Entry 8REE (electron microscopy, 3.80 A resolution); this record covers chains C and N of the 9 polymer chains in the assembly.

== Chain C ==
Name: DNA-directed RNA polymerase subunit beta
Organism: Escherichia coli K-12
UniProtKB: P0A8V2 (RPOB_ECOLI); residue numbers follow UniProt; this construct covers 1-1341
Chain sequence (1341 residues; row label = number of the first residue in the row):
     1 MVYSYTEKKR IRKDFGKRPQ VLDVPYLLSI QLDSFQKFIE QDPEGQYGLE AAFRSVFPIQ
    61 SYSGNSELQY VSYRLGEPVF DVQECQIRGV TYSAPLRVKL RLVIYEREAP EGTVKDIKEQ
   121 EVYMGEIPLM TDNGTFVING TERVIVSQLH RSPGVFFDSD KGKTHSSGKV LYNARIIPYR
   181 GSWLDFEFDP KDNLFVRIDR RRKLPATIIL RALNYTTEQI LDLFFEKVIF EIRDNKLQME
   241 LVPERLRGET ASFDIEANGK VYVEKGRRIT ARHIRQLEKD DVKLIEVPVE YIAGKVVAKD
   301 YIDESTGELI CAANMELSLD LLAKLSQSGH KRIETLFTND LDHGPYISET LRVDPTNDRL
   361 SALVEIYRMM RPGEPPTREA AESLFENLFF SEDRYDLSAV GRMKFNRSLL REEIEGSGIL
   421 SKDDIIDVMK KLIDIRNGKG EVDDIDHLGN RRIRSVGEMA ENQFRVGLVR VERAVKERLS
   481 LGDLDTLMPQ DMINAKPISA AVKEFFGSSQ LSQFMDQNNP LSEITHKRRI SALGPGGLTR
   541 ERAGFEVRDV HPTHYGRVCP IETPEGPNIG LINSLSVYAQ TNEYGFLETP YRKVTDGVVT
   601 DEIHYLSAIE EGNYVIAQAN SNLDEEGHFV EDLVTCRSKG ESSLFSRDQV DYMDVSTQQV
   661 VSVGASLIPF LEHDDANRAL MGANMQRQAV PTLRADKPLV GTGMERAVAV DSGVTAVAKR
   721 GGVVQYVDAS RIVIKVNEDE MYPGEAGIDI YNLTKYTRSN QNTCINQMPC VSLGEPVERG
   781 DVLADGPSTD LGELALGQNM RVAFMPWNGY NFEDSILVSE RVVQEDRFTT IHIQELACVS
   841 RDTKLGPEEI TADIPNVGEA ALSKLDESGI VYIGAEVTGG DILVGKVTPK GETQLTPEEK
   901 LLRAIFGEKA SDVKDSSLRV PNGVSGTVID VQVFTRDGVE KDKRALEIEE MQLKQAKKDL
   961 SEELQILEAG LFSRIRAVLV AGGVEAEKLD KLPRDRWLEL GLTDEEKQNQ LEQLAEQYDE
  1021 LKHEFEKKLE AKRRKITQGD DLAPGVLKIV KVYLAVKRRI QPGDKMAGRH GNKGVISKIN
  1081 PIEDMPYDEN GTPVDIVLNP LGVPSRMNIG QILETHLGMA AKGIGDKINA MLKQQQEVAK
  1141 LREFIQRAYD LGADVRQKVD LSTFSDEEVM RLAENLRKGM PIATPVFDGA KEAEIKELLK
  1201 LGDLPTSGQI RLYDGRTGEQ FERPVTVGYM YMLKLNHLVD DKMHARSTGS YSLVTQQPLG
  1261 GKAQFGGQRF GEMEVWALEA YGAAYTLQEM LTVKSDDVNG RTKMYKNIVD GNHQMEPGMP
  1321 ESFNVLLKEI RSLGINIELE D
Curated features (UniProtKB/Swiss-Prot):
  - modified residue (N6-acetyllysine): Lys1022, Lys1200
  - mutagenesis: Ile561 (I561S: Resistant to antibiotics salinamide A and B), Ile569 (I569S: Resistant to antibiotics salinamide A and B), Ala665 (A665E: Resistant to antibiotics salinamide A and B), Asp675 (D675A/G: Resistant to antibiotics salinamide A and B), Asn677 (N677H/K: Resistant to antibiotics salinamide A and B), Leu680 (L680M: Resistant to antibiotics salinamide A and B), Glu813 (E813K: Disrupts the enzyme's active center)

== Chain N ==
Molecule: 45-nt DNA strand
Organism: Klebsiella oxytoca
Sequence (45 nucleotides; numbered -29 to 25; 10 numbers in that range are skipped by the numbering (no residue carries them; nothing is unmodelled there); the number before each row is that of its first residue; numbers below 1 keep their minus sign (DG-29 is residue -29)):
   -29 GCTGGCACGA CTTTTGCACT CG
     3 ATCGAATGCT GTTGCACATT CAT

== Chain C / chain N interface ==
Residue-residue contacts (13):
  Gly181(C) - DA7(N)  hydrogen bond to the base
  Ser182(C) - DA7(N)  base contact
  Trp183(C) - DA7(N)  hydrogen bond to the base
  Trp183(C) - DA8(N)  base contact
  Asp199(C) - DA7(N)  base contact
  Arg200(C) - DA7(N)  sugar contact
  Arg200(C) - DA8(N)  salt bridge to the phosphate
  Gly536(C) - DA8(N)  base contact
  Leu538(C) - DA8(N)  base contact
  Glu541(C) - DT9(N)  base contact
  Arg542(C) - DA7(N)  salt bridge to the phosphate
  Arg542(C) - DA8(N)  sugar contact
  Arg542(C) - DT9(N)  sugar contact
Interface residues without a listed pair, chain C (12 interface residues in all): Arg151, Val469, Gly537
Interface residues without a listed pair, chain N (5 interface residues in all): DT4, DG6

== In short ==
The interface between chain C and chain N involves 12 residues on one side and 5 on the other, with 2 hydrogen
bonds and 2 salt bridges. Among the polar pairs are Gly181(C)-DA7(N), Trp183(C)-DA7(N) and Arg200(C)-DA8(N).
Here chain C is DNA-directed RNA polymerase subunit beta (Escherichia coli K-12) and chain N is a 45-nt DNA
strand (Klebsiella oxytoca). Entry 8REE (Cryo-EM structure of bacterial RNA polymerase-sigma54 initial
transcribing complex - 9nt complex) was determined by electron microscopy together with 8RE4, 8REA, 8REB, 8REC
and 8RED from the same study.
